Entry 5UAJ (X-ray diffraction, 3.92 A resolution); this record covers chains B and D of the 6 polymer chains in the assembly.

# Chain B
Molecule: DNA-directed RNA polymerase subunit alpha
Source organism: Escherichia coli (strain K12)
Notes: EC 2.7.7.6
UniProtKB: P0A7Z4 (RPOA_ECOLI); numbering as in UniProt (aligned over 1-329)
Sequence (329 residues; row label = number of the first residue in the row):
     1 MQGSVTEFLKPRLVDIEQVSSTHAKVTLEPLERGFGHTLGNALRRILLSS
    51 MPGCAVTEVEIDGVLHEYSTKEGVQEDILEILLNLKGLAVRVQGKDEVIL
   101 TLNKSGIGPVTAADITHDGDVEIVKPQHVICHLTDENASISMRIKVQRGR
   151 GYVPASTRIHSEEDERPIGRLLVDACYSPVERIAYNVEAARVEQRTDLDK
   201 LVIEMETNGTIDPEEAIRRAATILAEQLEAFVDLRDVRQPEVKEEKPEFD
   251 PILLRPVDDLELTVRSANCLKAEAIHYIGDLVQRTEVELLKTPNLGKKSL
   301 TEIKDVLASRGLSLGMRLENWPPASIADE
Unresolved in the structure: 1-5, 159-171, 233-329
Swiss-Prot annotation at these positions:
  - region: Glu162 to Glu165 (Required for interaction with Crp at class II promoters)
  - modified residue: Arg265 (ADP-ribosylarginine), Lys297 (N6-acetyllysine), Lys298 (N6-acetyllysine)
  - mutagenesis: Arg45 (R45C: In rpoA112; temperature-sensitive, blocks RNA polymerase assembly), Glu162 to Glu165 (5-fold decrease in CRP-class II promoter-dependent transcription), Glu165 (E165K: 5-fold decrease in CRP-class II promoter-dependent transcription), Arg191 (R191C: In rpoA101; temperature-sensitive)

# Chain D
Molecule: DNA-directed RNA polymerase subunit beta'
Source organism: Escherichia coli (strain K12)
Notes: EC 2.7.7.6
UniProtKB: P0A8T7 (RPOC_ECOLI); numbering as in UniProt (aligned over 1-1407)
Sequence (1407 residues; each row starts with the number of its first residue):
     1 MKDLLKFLKAQTKTEEFDAIKIALASPDMIRSWSFGEVKKPETINYRTFK
    51 PERDGLFCARIFGPVKDYECLCGKYKRLKHRGVICEKCGVEVTQTKVRRE
   101 RMGHIELASPTAHIWFLKSLPSRIGLLLDMPLRDIERVLYFESYVVIEGG
   151 MTNLERQQILTEEQYLDALEEFGDEFDAKMGAEAIQALLKSMDLEQECEQ
   201 LREELNETNSETKRKKLTKRIKLLEAFVQSGNKPEWMILTVLPVLPPDLR
   251 PLVPLDGGRFATSDLNDLYRRVINRNNRLKRLLDLAAPDIIVRNEKRMLQ
   301 EAVDALLDNGRRGRAITGSNKRPLKSLADMIKGKQGRFRQNLLGKRVDYS
   351 GRSVITVGPYLRLHQCGLPKKMALELFKPFIYGKLELRGLATTIKAAKKM
   401 VEREEAVVWDILDEVIREHPVLLNRAPTLHRLGIQAFEPVLIEGKAIQLH
   451 PLVCAAYNADFDGDQMAVHVPLTLEAQLEARALMMSTNNILSPANGEPII
   501 VPSQDVVLGLYYMTRDCVNAKGEGMVLTGPKEAERLYRSGLASLHARVKV
   551 RITEYEKDANGELVAKTSLKDTTVGRAILWMIVPKGLPYSIVNQALGKKA
   601 ISKMLNTCYRILGLKPTVIFADQIMYTGFAYAARSGASVGIDDMVIPEKK
   651 HEIISEAEAEVAEIQEQFQSGLVTAGERYNKVIDIWAAANDRVSKAMMDN
   701 LQTETVINRDGQEEKQVSFNSIYMMADSGARGSAAQIRQLAGMRGLMAKP
   751 DGSIIETPITANFREGLNVLQYFISTHGARKGLADTALKTANSGYLTRRL
   801 VDVAQDLVVTEDDCGTHEGIMMTPVIEGGDVKEPLRDRVLGRVTAEDVLK
   851 PGTADILVPRNTLLHEQWCDLLEENSVDAVKVRSVVSCDTDFGVCAHCYG
   901 RDLARGHIINKGEAIGVIAAQSIGEPGTQLTMRTFHIGGAASRAAAESSI
   951 QVKNKGSIKLSNVKSVVNSSGKLVITSRNTELKLIDEFGRTKESYKVPYG
  1001 AVLAKGDGEQVAGGETVANWDPHTMPVITEVSGFVRFTDMIDGQTITRQT
  1051 DELTGLSSLVVLDSAERTAGGKDLRPALKIVDAQGNDVLIPGTDMPAQYF
  1101 LPGKAIVQLEDGVQISSGDTLARIPQESGGTKDITGGLPRVADLFEARRP
  1151 KEPAILAEISGIVSFGKETKGKRRLVITPVDGSDPYEEMIPKWRQLNVFE
  1201 GERVERGDVISDGPEAPHDILRLRGVHAVTRYIVNEVQDVYRLQGVKIND
  1251 KHIEVIVRQMLRKATIVNAGSSDFLEGEQVEYSRVKIANRELEANGKVGA
  1301 TYSRDLLGITKASLATESFISAASFQETTRVLTEAAVAGKRDELRGLKEN
  1351 VIVGRLIPAGTGYAYHQDRMRRRAAGEAPAAPQVTAEDASASLAELLNAG
  1401 LGGSDNE
Unresolved in the structure: 1-7, 932-1134, 1377-1407
Swiss-Prot annotation at these positions:
  - binding site (Zn(2+)): Cys70, Cys72, Cys85, Cys88, Cys814, Cys888, Cys895, Cys898
  - binding site (Mg(2+)): Asp460, Asp462, Asp464
  - modified residue: Lys983 (N6-acetyllysine)
  - mutagenesis: Gln504 (Q504P: Resistant to antibiotics salinamide A and B), Asn690 (N690D: Resistant to antibiotics salinamide A and B), Met697 (M697V: Resistant to antibiotics salinamide A and B), Ala735 (A735T: Resistant to antibiotics salinamide A and B), Arg738 (R738C/H/P/S: Resistant to antibiotics salinamide A and B), Ala748 (A748E: Resistant to antibiotics salinamide A and B), Pro758 (P758S/T: Resistant to antibiotics salinamide A and B), Phe763 (F763C: Resistant to antibiotics salinamide A and B), Ser775 (S775A: Resistant to antibiotics salinamide A and B), Ala779 (A779T/V: Resistant to antibiotics salinamide A and B), Arg780 (R780C: Resistant to antibiotics salinamide A and B), Gly782 (G782A/C: Resistant to antibiotics salinamide A and B), 1 further mutagenesis entry in UniProt
Metal / ion sites: Zn2+ site 1: Cys70, Cys72, Cys85; Mg2+ near Asp462 (its only coordinating residue here); Zn2+ site 2: Cys814, Cys888, Cys895, Cys898

# How chain B and chain D interact
Residue-residue contacts - 26 pairs, chain B then chain D:
  Arg44(B) - Arg538(D)
  Leu48(B) - Arg535(D)
  Leu79(B) - Val526(D)  hydrophobic
  Glu80(B) - Arg551(D)  salt bridge
  Leu83(B) - Val526(D)  hydrophobic
  Leu83(B) - Leu527(D)
  Leu83(B) - Thr528(D)
  Asn84(B) - Arg551(D)  hydrogen bond
  Lys86(B) - Val526(D)
  Lys86(B) - Glu532(D)
  Tyr152(B) - Glu532(D)
  Tyr152(B) - Arg535(D)
  Tyr152(B) - Leu536(D)
  Tyr152(B) - Leu541(D)  hydrophobic
  Asp174(B) - Met525(D)
  Val180(B) - Arg535(D)  hydrogen bond (backbone-side chain)
  Glu181(B) - Lys531(D)
  Glu181(B) - Arg535(D)  hydrogen bond (backbone-side chain)
  Arg182(B) - Glu534(D)  salt bridge
  Arg182(B) - Met581(D)  hydrogen bond
  Arg191(B) - Lys370(D)
  Arg191(B) - Trp409(D)
  Arg191(B) - Glu443(D)  salt bridge
  Arg195(B) - Glu443(D)
  Thr196(B) - Glu443(D)
  Glu206(B) - Lys531(D)  salt bridge
Other interface residues (no listed pair), chain D (18 interface residues in all): Asp413, Leu569

# Summary
16 residues of chain B face 18 of chain D across their interface; the contacts include 4 hydrogen bonds and 4
salt bridges. Polar contacts include Glu80(B)-Arg551(D), Arg182(B)-Glu534(D) and Arg191(B)-Glu443(D).
Here chain B is DNA-directed RNA polymerase subunit alpha and chain D is DNA-directed RNA polymerase subunit
beta', both from Escherichia coli (strain K12). Entry 5UAJ (Escherichia coli RNA polymerase RpoB S531L mutant)
was determined by X-ray diffraction (same publication as 5UAG, 5UAC, 5UAH, 5UAL and 5UAQ).
